PDB entry 3EOT | X-ray diffraction, 1.90 A resolution | chains H and L

[Chain H]
Protein: Fab fragment, heavy chain
Organism: Mus musculus
Notes: engineered mutation(s): W92I; antibody fragment or engineered binder
Chain sequence (226 residues; each row starts with the number of its first residue):
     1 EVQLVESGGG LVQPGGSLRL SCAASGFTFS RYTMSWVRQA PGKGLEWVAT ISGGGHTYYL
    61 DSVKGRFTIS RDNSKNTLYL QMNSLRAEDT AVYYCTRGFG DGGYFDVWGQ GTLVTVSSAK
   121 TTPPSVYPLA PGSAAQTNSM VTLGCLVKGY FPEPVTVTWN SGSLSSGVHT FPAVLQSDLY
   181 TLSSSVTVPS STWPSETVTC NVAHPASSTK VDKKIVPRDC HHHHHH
Not modelled in the structure: 132-138, 220-226
Disulfides: C22-C95, C145-C200

[Chain L]
Protein: Fab fragment, light chain
Organism: Mus musculus
Notes: antibody fragment or engineered binder
Chain sequence (215 residues; numbered 1 to 215; the number before each row is that of its first residue):
     1 QIQLTQSPSS LSASVGDRVT ITCSASSSVN SSALFWYQQK PGKAPKPWIY LTSNLASGVP
    61 SRFSGSGSGT DYTLTISSLQ PEDFATYYCQ QISGNPWTFG QGTKVEIKRA DAAPTVSIFP
   121 PSSEQLTSGG ASVVCFLNNF YPKDINVKWK IDGSERQNGV LNSWTDQDSK DSTYSMSSTL
   181 TLTKDEYERH NSYTCEATHK TSTSPIVKSF NRNEC
Not modelled in the structure: 215
Disulfides: C23-C89, C135-C195

[Chain H / chain L interface]
Pairs across the interface (71):
  S35(H) - W97(L)
  Q39(H) - Q39(L)  hydrogen bond
  Q39(H) - Y88(L)  hydrogen bond
  K43(H) - Y88(L)
  G44(H) - Y88(L)
  L45(H) - P45(L)  hydrophobic
  L45(H) - Y88(L)
  L45(H) - F99(L)
  W47(H) - P96(L)  hydrophobic
  W47(H) - W97(L)
  T50(H) - W97(L)
  Y94(H) - Q39(L)  hydrogen bond
  Y94(H) - K43(L)  hydrogen bond (side chain-backbone)
  Y94(H) - A44(L)  hydrophobic
  D101(H) - I92(L)
  D101(H) - W97(L)
  G102(H) - W97(L)
  G103(H) - F35(L)
  G103(H) - Y37(L)
  G103(H) - Q90(L)  hydrogen bond (backbone-side chain)
  G103(H) - I92(L)
  G103(H) - W97(L)
  Y104(H) - F35(L)  hydrophobic
  Y104(H) - Y37(L)
  Y104(H) - P47(L)
  Y104(H) - Y50(L)
  F105(H) - Y37(L)  hydrogen bond (backbone-side chain)
  F105(H) - P47(L)
  F105(H) - Q90(L)
  F105(H) - W97(L)  hydrophobic
  F105(H) - F99(L)  hydrophobic
  D106(H) - P47(L)
  W108(H) - Y37(L)  hydrophobic
  W108(H) - A44(L)  hydrophobic
  W108(H) - P45(L)
  G109(H) - A44(L)
  Y127(H) - S122(L)
  Y127(H) - E124(L)
  Y127(H) - Q125(L)
  Y127(H) - S128(L)  hydrogen bond
  P128(H) - S122(L)
  P128(H) - E124(L)
  L129(H) - F119(L)
  A130(H) - F119(L)
  P131(H) - F119(L)
  T142(H) - S117(L)
  T142(H) - F119(L)
  L146(H) - S132(L)
  K148(H) - Q125(L)
  H169(H) - N138(L)
  H169(H) - N139(L)  hydrogen bond
  H169(H) - S175(L)  hydrogen bond
  F171(H) - F136(L)  hydrophobic
  F171(H) - N138(L)
  F171(H) - S163(L)
  F171(H) - T165(L)
  F171(H) - S175(L)
  F171(H) - M176(L)
  F171(H) - S177(L)
  P172(H) - S163(L)  hydrogen bond (backbone-side chain)
  P172(H) - W164(L)
  V174(H) - N162(L)
  Q176(H) - L161(L)
  S183(H) - F136(L)
  S183(H) - S177(L)  hydrogen bond
  S184(H) - F136(L)
  S185(H) - F136(L)
  S185(H) - N138(L)  hydrogen bond
  R218(H) - P120(L)  hydrogen bond (side chain-backbone)
  R218(H) - P121(L)  hydrogen bond (side chain-backbone)
  R218(H) - S122(L)
Other interface residues (no listed pair), chain H (38 interface residues in all): V37, E46, L143, G144, T170
Other interface residues (no listed pair), chain L (38 interface residues in all): Q101, V134, D168, T181

[In short]
Chain H and chain L each contribute 38 residues to their interface; the contacts include 14 hydrogen bonds.
Polar pairs include Q39(H)-Q39(L), Q39(H)-Y88(L) and Y94(H)-Q39(L).
Chain H is Fab fragment, heavy chain and chain L is Fab fragment, light chain, both from Mus musculus; the
structure, Crystal structure of LAC031, an engineered anti-VLA1 Fab, was determined by X-ray diffraction.
